Entry 6FSM (X-ray diffraction, 1.39 A resolution); this record covers chain A.

Chain A:
Name: Thermolysin
Source organism: Geobacillus stearothermophilus
Notes: EC 3.4.24.27
UniProtKB: P43133 (THER_GEOSE); residues 1-316 here correspond to UniProt positions 236-551 (UniProt number = residue number + 235)
Amino-acid sequence (316 residues; row label = number of the first residue in the row):
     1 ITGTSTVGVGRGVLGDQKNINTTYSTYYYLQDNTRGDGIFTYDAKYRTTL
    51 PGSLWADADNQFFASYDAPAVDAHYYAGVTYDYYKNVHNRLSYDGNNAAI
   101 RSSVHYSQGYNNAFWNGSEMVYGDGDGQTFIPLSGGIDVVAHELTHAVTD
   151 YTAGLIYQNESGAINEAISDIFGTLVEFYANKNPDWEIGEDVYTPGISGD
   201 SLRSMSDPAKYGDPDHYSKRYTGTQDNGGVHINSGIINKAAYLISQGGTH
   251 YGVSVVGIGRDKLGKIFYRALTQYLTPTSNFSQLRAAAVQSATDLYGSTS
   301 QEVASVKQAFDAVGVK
Construct notes: conflict Asp37 (Asn272 in P43133), Glu119 (Gln354 in P43133)
UniProt features mapped onto this chain:
  - active site: Glu143, His231 (Proton donor)
  - binding site (Ca(2+)): Asp57, Asp59, Gln61, Asp138, Glu177, Asn183, Asp185, Glu187, Glu190, Thr194, Ile197, Asp200
  - binding site (Zn(2+)): His142, His146, Glu166
Bound ions: Ca2+ site 1: Asp57, Asp59, Gln61; Ca2+ site 2: Asp138, Glu177, Asp185, Glu187, Glu190; Zn2+: His142, His146, Glu166 (together with phosphate ion); Ca2+ site 3: Glu177, Asn183, Asp185, Glu190; Ca2+ site 4: Tyr193, Thr194, Ile197, Asp200
Residues lining bound ligands: lysine / valine: Asn111, Asn112, Ala113, Phe130, Leu133, Val139, His142, Glu143, Glu166, Ile188, Leu202, Arg203, Asp226, His231

Summary:
Bound to chain A: lysine / valine. Asp57, Asp59 and Gln61 form the Ca2+ site 1. Asp138, Glu177, Asp185, Glu187
and Glu190 form the Ca2+ site 2. UniProt lists active-site residues Glu143 and His231, 12 Ca2+-binding
residues and 3 Zn2+-binding residues.
Chain A is Thermolysin (Geobacillus stearothermophilus); the structure, Crystal structure of TCE-treated
Thermolysin, was determined by X-ray diffraction together with 5N12 and 6FSJ from the same study.
